3H9B - chain A; structure by X-ray diffraction, 1.50 A resolution.

Chain A:
Molecule: Methionyl-tRNA synthetase
Organism: Escherichia coli
Notes: EC 6.1.1.10; fragment: M547 domain:
UniProt: P00959 (SYM_ECOLI); residues 0-547 here correspond to UniProt positions 1-548 (UniProt number = residue number + 1)
Amino-acid sequence (560 residues; row label = number of the first residue in the row; numbers below 1 keep their minus sign (Met-12 is residue -12)):
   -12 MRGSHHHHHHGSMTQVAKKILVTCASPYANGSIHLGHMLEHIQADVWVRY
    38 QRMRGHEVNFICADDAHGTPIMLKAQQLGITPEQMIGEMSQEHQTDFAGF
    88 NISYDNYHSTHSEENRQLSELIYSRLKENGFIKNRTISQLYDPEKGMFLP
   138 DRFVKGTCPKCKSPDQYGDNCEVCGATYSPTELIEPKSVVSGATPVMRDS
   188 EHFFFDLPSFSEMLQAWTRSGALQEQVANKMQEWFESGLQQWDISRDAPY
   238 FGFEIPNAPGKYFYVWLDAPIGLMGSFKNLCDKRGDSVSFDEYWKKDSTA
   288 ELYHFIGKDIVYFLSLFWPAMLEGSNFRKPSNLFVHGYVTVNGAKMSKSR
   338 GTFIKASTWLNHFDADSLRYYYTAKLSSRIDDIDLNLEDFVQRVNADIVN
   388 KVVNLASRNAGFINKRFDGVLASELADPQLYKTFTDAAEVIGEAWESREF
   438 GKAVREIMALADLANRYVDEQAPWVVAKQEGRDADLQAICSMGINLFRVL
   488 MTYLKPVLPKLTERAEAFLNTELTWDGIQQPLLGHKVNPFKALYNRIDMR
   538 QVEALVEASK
Not modelled in the structure: -12 to 3
Sequence notes: expression tag (-12 to -1); engineered mutation Ser13 (Leu14 in P00959), Leu260 (Tyr261 in P00959), Leu301 (His302 in P00959)
Metal / ion sites: Zn2+: Cys145, Cys148, Cys158, Cys161
Ligand contacts: 6-Azido-L-lysine (NOT): Cys11, Ala12, Ser13, Pro14, Tyr15, Asp52, Trp253, Ala256, Pro257, Leu260, Ile293, Ile297, Leu301
UniProt features mapped onto this chain:
  - motif: Pro14 to His24 ('HIGH' region), Lys332 to Ser336 ('KMSKS' region)
  - binding site (Zn(2+)): Cys145, Cys148, Cys158, Cys161
  - binding site (ATP): Lys335
Reported in the primary citation:
  - binding site for 6-Azido-L-lysine: Thr10, Cys11, Ser13, Asp52, Leu260, Phe292, Leu301
  - conformationally variable residues (side-chain flip): Ser13
  - specificity-determining residues: Leu260, Leu301

In short:
Ligands of chain A: 6-Azido-L-lysine. The Zn2+ site is built by Cys145, Cys148, Cys158 and Cys161. Curated
annotation (UniProt) lists 4 Zn2+-binding residues and ATP-binding residue Lys335. From the paper: a binding
site for 6-Azido-L-lysine at Thr10, Cys11 and Ser13 among others; specificity determinants Leu260 and Leu301.
Chain A is Methionyl-tRNA synthetase (Escherichia coli); the structure, Structure of a mutant methionyl-tRNA
synthetase with modified specificity complexed with azidonorleucine, was determined by X-ray diffraction,
deposited together with 3H97, 3H99 and 3H9C.
